Entry 7AAV (electron microscopy, 4.20 A resolution (low resolution: residue-level contacts below are approximate; hydrogen-bond / salt-bridge calls are withheld)); this record covers chains A and 6 of the 17 polymer chains in the assembly.

Chain A:
Molecule: Pre-mRNA-processing-splicing factor 8
Source organism: Homo sapiens
UniProtKB: Q6P2Q9 (PRP8_HUMAN); residue numbers follow UniProt; this construct covers 1-2335
Amino-acid sequence (2335 residues; each row starts with the number of its first residue):
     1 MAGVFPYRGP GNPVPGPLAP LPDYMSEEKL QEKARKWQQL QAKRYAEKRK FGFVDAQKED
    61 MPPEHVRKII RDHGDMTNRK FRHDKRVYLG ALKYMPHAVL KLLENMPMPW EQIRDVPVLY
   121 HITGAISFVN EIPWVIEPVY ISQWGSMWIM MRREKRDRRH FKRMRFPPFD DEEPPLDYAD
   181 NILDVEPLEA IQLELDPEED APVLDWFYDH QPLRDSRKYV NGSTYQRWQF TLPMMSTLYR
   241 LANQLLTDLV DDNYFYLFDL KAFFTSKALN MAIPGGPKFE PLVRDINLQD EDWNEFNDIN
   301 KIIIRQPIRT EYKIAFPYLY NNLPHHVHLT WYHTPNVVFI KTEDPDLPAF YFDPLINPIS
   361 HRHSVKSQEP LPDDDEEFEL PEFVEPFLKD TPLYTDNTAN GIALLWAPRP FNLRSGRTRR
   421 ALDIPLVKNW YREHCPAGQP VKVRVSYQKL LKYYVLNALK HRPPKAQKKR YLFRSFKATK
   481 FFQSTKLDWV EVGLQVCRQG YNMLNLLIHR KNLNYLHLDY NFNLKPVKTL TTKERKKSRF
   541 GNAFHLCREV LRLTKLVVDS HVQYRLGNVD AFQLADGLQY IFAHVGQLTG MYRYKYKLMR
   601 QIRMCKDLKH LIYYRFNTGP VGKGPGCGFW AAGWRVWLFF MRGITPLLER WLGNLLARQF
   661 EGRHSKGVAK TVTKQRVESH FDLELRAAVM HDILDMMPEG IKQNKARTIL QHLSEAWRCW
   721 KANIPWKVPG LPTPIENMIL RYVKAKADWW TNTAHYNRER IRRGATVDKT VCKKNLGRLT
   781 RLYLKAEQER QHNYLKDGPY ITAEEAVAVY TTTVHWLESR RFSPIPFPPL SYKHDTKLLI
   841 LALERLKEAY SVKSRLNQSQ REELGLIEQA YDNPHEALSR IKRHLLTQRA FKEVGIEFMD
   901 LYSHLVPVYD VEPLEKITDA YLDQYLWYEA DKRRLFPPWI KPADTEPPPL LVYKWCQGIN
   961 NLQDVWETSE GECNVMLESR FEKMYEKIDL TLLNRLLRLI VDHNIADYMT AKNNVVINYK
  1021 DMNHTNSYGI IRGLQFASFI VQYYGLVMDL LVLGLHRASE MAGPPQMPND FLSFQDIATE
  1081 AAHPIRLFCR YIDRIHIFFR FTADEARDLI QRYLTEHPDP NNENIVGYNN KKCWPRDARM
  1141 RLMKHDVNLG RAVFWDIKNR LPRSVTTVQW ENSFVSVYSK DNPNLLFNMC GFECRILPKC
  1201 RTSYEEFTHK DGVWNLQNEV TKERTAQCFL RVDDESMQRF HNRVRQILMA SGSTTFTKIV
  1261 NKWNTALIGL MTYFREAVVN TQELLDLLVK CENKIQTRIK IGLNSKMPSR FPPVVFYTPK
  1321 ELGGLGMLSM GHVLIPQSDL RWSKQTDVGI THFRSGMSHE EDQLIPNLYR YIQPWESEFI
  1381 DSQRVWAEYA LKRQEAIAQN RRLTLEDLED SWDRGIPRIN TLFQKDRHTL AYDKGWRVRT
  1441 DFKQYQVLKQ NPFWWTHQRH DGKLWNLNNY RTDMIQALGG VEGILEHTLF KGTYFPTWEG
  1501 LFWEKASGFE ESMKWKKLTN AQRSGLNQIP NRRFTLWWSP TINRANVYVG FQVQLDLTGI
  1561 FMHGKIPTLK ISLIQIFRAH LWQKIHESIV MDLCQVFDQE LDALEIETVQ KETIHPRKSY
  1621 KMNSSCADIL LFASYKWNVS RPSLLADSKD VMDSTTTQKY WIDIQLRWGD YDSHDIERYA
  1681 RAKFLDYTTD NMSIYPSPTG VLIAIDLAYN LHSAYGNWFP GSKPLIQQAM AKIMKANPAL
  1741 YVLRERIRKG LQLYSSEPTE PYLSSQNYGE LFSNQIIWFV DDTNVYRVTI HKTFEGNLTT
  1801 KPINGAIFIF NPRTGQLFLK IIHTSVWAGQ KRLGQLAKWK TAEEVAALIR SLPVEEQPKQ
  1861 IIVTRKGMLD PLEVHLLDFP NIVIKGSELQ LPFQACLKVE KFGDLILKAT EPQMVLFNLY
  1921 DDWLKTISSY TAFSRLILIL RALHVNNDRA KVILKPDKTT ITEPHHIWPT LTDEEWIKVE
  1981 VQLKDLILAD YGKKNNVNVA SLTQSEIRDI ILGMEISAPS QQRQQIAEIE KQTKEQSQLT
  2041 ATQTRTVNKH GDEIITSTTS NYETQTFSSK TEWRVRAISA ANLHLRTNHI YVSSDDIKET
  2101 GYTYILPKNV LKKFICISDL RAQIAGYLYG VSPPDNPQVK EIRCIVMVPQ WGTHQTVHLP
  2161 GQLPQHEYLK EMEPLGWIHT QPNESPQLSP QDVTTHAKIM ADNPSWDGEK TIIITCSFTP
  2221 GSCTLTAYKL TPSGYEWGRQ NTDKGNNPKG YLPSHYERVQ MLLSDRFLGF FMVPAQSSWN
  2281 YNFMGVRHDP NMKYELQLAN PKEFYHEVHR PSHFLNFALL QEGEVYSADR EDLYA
Not modelled in the structure: 1-62, 664-676, 1504-1527, 1756-2335
Residues lining bound ligands: D-chiro inositol hexakisphosphate (KGN): Gln579, His610, Tyr613, Lys623, Gly624, Pro625

Chain 6:
Molecule: U6 snRNA
Source organism: Homo sapiens
Sequence (106 nucleotides; numbered 1 to 106; the number before each row is that of its first residue):
     1 GUGCUCGCUU CGGCAGCACA UAUACUAAAA UUGGAACGAU ACAGAGAAGA UUAGCAUGGC
    61 CCCUGCGCAA GGAUGACACG CAAAUUCGUG AAGCGUUCCA UAUUUU
Not modelled in the structure: 58-59, 76-106

Chain A / chain 6 interface:
Contacting residue pairs (25):
  Asn78(A) with A28(6); A29(6)
  Lys533(A) with C37(6); G38(6)
  Glu534(A) with G38(6)
  Arg539(A) with G65(6)
  Gly541(A) with G65(6); C66(6)
  Asn542(A) with C66(6)
  Ala543(A) with C66(6)
  Arg650(A) with C66(6)
  Trp651(A) with C66(6)
  Asn654(A) with C66(6)
  Leu655(A) with C66(6)
  Arg658(A) with C66(6); G67(6)
  Arg663(A) with C63(6); U64(6); G65(6)
  Ser679(A) with C55(6)
  Leu1555(A) with A45(6)
  Ile1574(A) with A45(6)
  Arg1578(A) with A47(6)
  His1580(A) with G44(6)
  His1615(A) with A41(6)
Other interface residues (no listed pair), chain A (26 interface residues in all): Lys511, Phe540, Phe544, Asp1556, Gln1575, Ala1579, Pro1616
Other interface residues (no listed pair), chain 6 (15 interface residues in all): C42

Summary:
Chain A and chain 6 form an interface of 26 and 15 residues respectively. Chain A binds D-chiro inositol
hexakisphosphate.
Here chain A is Pre-mRNA-processing-splicing factor 8 and chain 6 is U6 snRNA, both from Homo sapiens. Entry
7AAV (Human pre-Bact-2 spliceosome core structure) was determined by electron microscopy (same publication as
7ABF and 7ABH).
